PDB entry 4P0A | X-ray diffraction, 2.30 A resolution | chains A and B

[Chain A]
Molecule: E3 ubiquitin-protein ligase RNF31
Source organism: Homo sapiens
Notes: EC 6.3.2.-
UniProt: Q96EP0 (RNF31_HUMAN); numbering as in UniProt (aligned over 1-179)
Sequence (184 residues; row label = number of the first residue in the row; numbers below 1 keep their minus sign (Gly-4 is residue -4)):
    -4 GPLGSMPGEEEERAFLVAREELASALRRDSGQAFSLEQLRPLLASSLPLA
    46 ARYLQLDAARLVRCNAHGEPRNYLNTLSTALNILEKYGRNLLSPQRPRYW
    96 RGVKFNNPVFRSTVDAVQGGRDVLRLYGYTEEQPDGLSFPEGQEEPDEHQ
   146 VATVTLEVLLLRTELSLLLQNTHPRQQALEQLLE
Disordered / not traced: -4 to 3, 178-179
Sequence notes: expression tag (-4 to 0)
Swiss-Prot annotation at these positions:
  - natural variant: Leu72 (L72P: In IMD115)
  - mutagenesis: Tyr82 (Y82A: Abolished interaction with OTULIN; Y82F: Reduced interaction with OTULIN), Asn85 (N85A: Reduced interaction with OTULIN), Lys99 (K99E: Reduced interaction with OTULIN), Asn101 (N101R: Does not affect interaction with OTULIN), Asn102 (N102A: Abolished interaction with SPATA2; N102D: Abolished interaction with OTULIN), Val104 (V104A: Reduced interaction with OTULIN)

[Chain B]
Molecule: Transitional endoplasmic reticulum ATPase
UniProt: P55072 (TERA_HUMAN); residues 797-806 here = UniProt positions 797-806
Sequence (10 residues; row label = number of the first residue in the row):
   797 TEDNDDDLYG
Disordered / not traced: 797-802
Swiss-Prot annotation at these positions:
  - region: Thr797 to Gly806 (Interaction with UBXN6)
  - motif: Asp802 to Gly806 (PIM motif)
  - modified residue: Tyr805 (Phosphotyrosine)

[Chain A / chain B interface]
Residue-residue contacts (16; chain A residue first):
  Lys81(A) - Leu804(B)
  Tyr82(A) - Leu804(B)  hydrogen bond (side chain-backbone)
  Tyr82(A) - Tyr805(B)
  Asn85(A) - Tyr805(B)  hydrogen bond
  Pro92(A) - Tyr805(B)  hydrophobic
  Tyr94(A) - Tyr805(B)
  Trp95(A) - Tyr805(B)  hydrophobic
  Gly97(A) - Tyr805(B)
  Lys99(A) - Gly806(B)
  Asn102(A) - Asp803(B)  hydrogen bond (side chain-backbone)
  Asn102(A) - Leu804(B)
  Asn102(A) - Tyr805(B)
  Asn102(A) - Gly806(B)
  Val104(A) - Asp803(B)
  Val104(A) - Leu804(B)  hydrophobic
  Tyr124(A) - Tyr805(B)
Also at the interface, not in a pair above, chain A (13 interface residues in all): Ile78, Val98

[Summary]
Chain A and chain B form an interface of 13 and 4 residues respectively, with 3 hydrogen bonds. Polar contacts
include Tyr82(A)-Leu804(B), Asn85(A)-Tyr805(B) and Asn102(A)-Asp803(B). From UniProt: 6 mutagenesis sites on
chain A.
Here chain A is E3 ubiquitin-protein ligase RNF31 (Homo sapiens) and chain B is Transitional endoplasmic
reticulum ATPase. Entry 4P0A (Crystal structure of HOIP PUB domain in complex with p97 PIM) was determined by
X-ray diffraction, deposited together with 4P09 and 4P0B.
